Entry 7S65 (electron microscopy, 3.20 A resolution); this record covers chains C and D of the 6 polymer chains in the assembly.

[Chain C (and D)]
Name: Circadian clock protein kinase KaiC
From: Synechococcus elongatus
Notes: EC 2.7.11.1; chain D of this document is another copy of the same molecule, construct and numbering; everything in this record applies to it too
Reference sequence: Q79PF4 (KAIC_SYNE7); residues 1-519 here = UniProt positions 1-519
Chain sequence (519 residues; each row starts with the number of its first residue):
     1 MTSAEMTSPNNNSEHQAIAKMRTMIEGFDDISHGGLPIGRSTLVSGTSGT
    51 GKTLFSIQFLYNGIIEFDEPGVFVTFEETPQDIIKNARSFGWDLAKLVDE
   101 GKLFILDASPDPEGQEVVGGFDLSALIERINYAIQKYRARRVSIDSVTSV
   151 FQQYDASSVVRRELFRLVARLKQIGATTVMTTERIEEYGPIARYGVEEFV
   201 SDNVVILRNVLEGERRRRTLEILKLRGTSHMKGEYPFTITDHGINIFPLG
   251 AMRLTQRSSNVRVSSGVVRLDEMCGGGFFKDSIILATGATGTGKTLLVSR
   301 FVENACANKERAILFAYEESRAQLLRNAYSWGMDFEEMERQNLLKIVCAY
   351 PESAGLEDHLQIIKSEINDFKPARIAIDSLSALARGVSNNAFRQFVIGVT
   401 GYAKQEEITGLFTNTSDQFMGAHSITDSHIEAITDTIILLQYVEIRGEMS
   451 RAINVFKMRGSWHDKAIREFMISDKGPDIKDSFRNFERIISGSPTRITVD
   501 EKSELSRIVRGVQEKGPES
Unresolved in the structure: 1-14, 423-426, 482-519 (chain D: 1-13, 445-448, 474-519)
Differences from the reference sequence: engineered mutation Glu431 (Ser in Q79PF4), Ala432 (Thr in Q79PF4)
Ion coordination: Mg2+: Thr53 (together with ATP)
Residues lining bound ligands:
  - ATP (adenosine-5'-triphosphate), molecule 1: Thr47, Ser48, Gly49, Thr50, Gly51, Lys52, Thr53, Leu54, Glu77, Ser89, Phe90, Arg218, Ile239
  - ATP, molecule 2: Phe199, Leu223, Lys224, Leu225, Arg226, Gly227, Thr228, Ser229, His230
  - ATP, molecule 3: Ala289, Thr290, Gly291, Thr292, Gly293, Lys294, Thr295, Leu296, Glu318, Ser330, Trp331, Arg451, Ile472, Ser473, Asp474
  - ATP, molecule 4: Phe456, Lys457, Met458, Arg459, Gly460, Ser461, Trp462, His463
What the authors report for this chain:
  - binding site for ATP: Lys457, Arg459
  - mutagenesis - R216A, R217A, K224A, R226A, H230A, I430G (>=50-fold), K457A: decreased binding to KaiB
  - mutagenesis - K457A: increased binding to KaiB
  - mutagenesis - H230A: increased catalytic activity on ATP
  - mutagenesis - K224A, R226A: decreased catalytic activity on ATP
  - mutagenesis - E444S: increased catalytic activity

[How chain C and chain D interact]
Contacting residue pairs (105; chain C residue first):
  Ser48(C) with Glu198(D), hydrogen bond (side chain-backbone); Phe199(D); Leu223(D); Lys224(D)
  Gly49(C) with Lys224(D)
  Glu77(C) with Arg161(D), salt bridge; Phe165(D); Phe199(D)
  Asp82(C) with Arg40(D), salt bridge; Lys172(D), salt bridge
  Lys85(C) with Gln16(D)
  Asn86(C) with Arg40(D), hydrogen bond; Arg226(D); Gly227(D)
  Arg88(C) with Glu14(D); His15(D); Gln16(D), hydrogen bond (backbone-backbone)
  Ser89(C) with Glu14(D), hydrogen bond (backbone-backbone); Gln16(D); Gly227(D), hydrogen bond (side chain-backbone)
  Phe90(C) with Glu14(D), hydrogen bond (backbone-backbone)
  Gly91(C) with Glu14(D); His15(D)
  Pro110(C) with Phe165(D)
  Pro112(C) with Ala169(D), hydrophobic
  Gln115(C) with Arg166(D), hydrogen bond (backbone-side chain)
  Gln152(C) with Arg162(D), hydrogen bond
  Glu183(C) with Arg161(D), salt bridge; Phe199(D)
  Arg184(C) with Phe199(D)
  Arg193(C) with Arg161(D); Gly195(D), hydrogen bond (side chain-backbone); Phe199(D)
  Leu211(C) with Tyr188(D), hydrophobic; Arg208(D); Glu234(D)
  Glu214(C) with Arg217(D), salt bridge; Gly233(D); Glu234(D), hydrogen bond (backbone-backbone)
  Arg215(C) with Lys232(D), hydrogen bond (side chain-backbone); Glu234(D), hydrogen bond (side chain-backbone); Tyr235(D), hydrogen bond
  Arg216(C) with Glu221(D), salt bridge; Leu223(D); Gly233(D)
  Thr290(C) with Glu431(D); Phe456(D); Lys457(D)
  Gly291(C) with Lys457(D)
  Ala316(C) with Leu254(D)
  Glu318(C) with Leu254(D); Ala432(D)
  Glu319(C) with Leu254(D)
  Ser320(C) with Leu254(D); Thr255(D); Gln256(D), hydrogen bond (side chain-backbone)
  Ala322(C) with Gln256(D); Ser258(D), hydrogen bond (backbone-side chain)
  Gln323(C) with Ser258(D); Asp435(D), hydrogen bond; Arg459(D)
  Arg326(C) with Ser258(D); Ser259(D); Asn260(D), hydrogen bond; Phe279(D); Gly460(D)
  Asn327(C) with Arg459(D); Gly460(D)
  Ser330(C) with Gly460(D), hydrogen bond (side chain-backbone)
  Cys348(C) with Leu254(D)
  Ala349(C) with Leu254(D)
  Tyr350(C) with Met252(D); Arg253(D); Leu254(D); Gln256(D); Gly401(D)
  Glu352(C) with Leu249(D); Gly250(D); Ile397(D)
  Ser353(C) with Gly250(D); Arg253(D)
  Arg385(C) with Arg393(D); Ile397(D); Ile433(D)
  Gly386(C) with Asn390(D); Arg393(D)
  Asp417(C) with His429(D), salt bridge
  Phe419(C) with His423(D); Ser424(D), hydrogen bond (backbone-backbone); Ile425(D), hydrophobic; Phe456(D), hydrophobic
  Met420(C) with His423(D); Ile425(D), hydrophobic; Thr426(D); Asp427(D); His429(D)
  Gly421(C) with His423(D), hydrogen bond (backbone-side chain)
  Tyr442(C) with Phe456(D), hydrophobic
  Glu444(C) with Ile467(D)
  Gly447(C) with Ala466(D); Ile467(D), hydrogen bond (backbone-backbone)
  Glu448(C) with Lys465(D), salt bridge
  Met449(C) with Asn454(D); Phe456(D), hydrophobic; Lys465(D), hydrogen bond (backbone-backbone)
Also at the interface, not in a pair above, chain C (58 interface residues in all): Thr47, Glu78, Asp111, Thr148, Gln153, Arg218, Tyr317, Arg321, Thr415, Arg451
Also at the interface, not in a pair above, chain D (62 interface residues in all): Arg170, Arg257, Lys404, His463

[Summary]
Chain C and chain D form an interface of 58 and 62 residues respectively, with 22 hydrogen bonds and 8 salt
bridges. Among the polar pairs are Glu77(C)-Arg161(D), Asp82(C)-Arg40(D) and Asp82(C)-Lys172(D). From the
paper: a binding site for ATP at Lys457(C) and Arg459(C); R216A, R217A and K224A of chain C, among others,
reduce binding to KaiB; 8 substitutions were tested in all.
Chain C and chain D are both Circadian clock protein kinase KaiC (Synechococcus elongatus); the structure,
Compressed conformation of nighttime state KaiC, was determined by electron microscopy, deposited together
with 7S66 and 7S67.
